PDB entry 9J3J | electron microscopy, 2.83 A resolution | chains A and B

# Chain A
Protein: ADP, ATP carrier protein 1, chloroplastic
From: Arabidopsis thaliana
UniProtKB: Q39002 (TLC1_ARATH); residues 88-624 here = UniProt positions 88-624
Chain sequence (610 residues; each row starts with the number of its first residue):
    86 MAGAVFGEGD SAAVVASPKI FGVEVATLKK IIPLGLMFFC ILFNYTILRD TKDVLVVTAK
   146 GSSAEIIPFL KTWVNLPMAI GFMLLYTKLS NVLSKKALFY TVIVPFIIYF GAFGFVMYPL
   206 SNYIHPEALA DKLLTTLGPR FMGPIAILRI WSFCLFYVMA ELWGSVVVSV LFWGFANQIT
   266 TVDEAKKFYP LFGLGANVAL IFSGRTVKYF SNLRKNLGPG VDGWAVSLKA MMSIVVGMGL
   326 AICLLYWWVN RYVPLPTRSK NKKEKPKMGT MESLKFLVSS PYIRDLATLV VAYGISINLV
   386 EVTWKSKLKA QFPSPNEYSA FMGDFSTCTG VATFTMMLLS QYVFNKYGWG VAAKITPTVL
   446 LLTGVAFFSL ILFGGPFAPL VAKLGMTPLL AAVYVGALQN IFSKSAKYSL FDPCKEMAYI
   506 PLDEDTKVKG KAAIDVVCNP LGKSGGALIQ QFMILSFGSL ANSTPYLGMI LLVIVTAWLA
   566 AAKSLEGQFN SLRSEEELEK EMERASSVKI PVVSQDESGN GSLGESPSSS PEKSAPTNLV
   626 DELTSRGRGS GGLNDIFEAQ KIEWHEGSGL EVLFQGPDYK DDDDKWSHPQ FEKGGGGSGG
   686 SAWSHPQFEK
Disordered / not traced: 86-100, 591-695
Sequence notes: initiating methionine (86); expression tag (87, 625-695)

# Chain B
Protein: nanobody: B-C8
From: Vicugna pacos
Notes: antibody fragment or engineered binder
Chain sequence (122 residues; each row starts with the number of its first residue):
     1 EVQLVESGGG LVQAGGSLRL SCAASGFPVT EHEMYWYRQA PGKEREWVAA IDSYGYTEYA
    61 DSVKGRFTIS RDNSKNTVYL QMNSLKPEDT AVYYCNVKDL GAWYNDYDYW GQGTQVTVSS
   121 LE
Disulfides: Cys22-Cys95

# How chain A and chain B interact
Pairs across the interface (48; chain A residue first):
  Asp135(A) - Ala102(B)
  Asp138(A) - Pro28(B)
  Val139(A) - Trp103(B)  hydrophobic
  Val139(A) - Tyr104(B)
  Val142(A) - Pro28(B)  hydrophobic
  Ala149(A) - Thr30(B)
  Ala149(A) - Asn73(B)
  Ala149(A) - Asn76(B)
  Glu150(A) - Asn73(B)
  Ile152(A) - Pro28(B)  hydrophobic
  Ile152(A) - Glu31(B)
  Pro153(A) - Thr30(B)
  Pro153(A) - Asn73(B)
  Lys156(A) - Glu31(B)  salt bridge
  Gly289(A) - Ala102(B)
  Val292(A) - Trp103(B)  hydrophobic
  Lys293(A) - Ala102(B)
  Lys293(A) - Asn105(B)
  Ser296(A) - Trp103(B)  hydrogen bond (side chain-backbone)
  Asn297(A) - Asn105(B)  hydrogen bond
  Arg299(A) - Trp103(B)
  Lys300(A) - Asn105(B)
  Trp309(A) - Trp103(B)  hydrophobic
  Met316(A) - Trp103(B)  hydrophobic
  Val387(A) - Tyr54(B)  hydrophobic
  Val387(A) - Tyr56(B)  hydrophobic
  Ser391(A) - Glu58(B)
  Lys394(A) - Glu33(B)  salt bridge
  Lys394(A) - Tyr35(B)
  Lys394(A) - Trp47(B)
  Lys394(A) - Ala50(B)
  Pro398(A) - Tyr37(B)
  Pro398(A) - Arg45(B)
  Pro398(A) - Glu46(B)
  Pro398(A) - Trp47(B)  hydrogen bond (backbone-backbone)
  Ser399(A) - Arg45(B)
  Pro400(A) - Tyr37(B)  hydrophobic
  Pro400(A) - Arg45(B)
  Pro400(A) - Trp110(B)  hydrophobic
  Tyr403(A) - Tyr35(B)  hydrogen bond
  Tyr403(A) - Lys98(B)
  Ser404(A) - Tyr107(B)
  Ser404(A) - Asp108(B)
  Met407(A) - Tyr107(B)
  Ala532(A) - Tyr56(B)
  Gln535(A) - Tyr56(B)  hydrogen bond
  Ile539(A) - Tyr56(B)  hydrophobic
  Leu545(A) - Tyr56(B)  hydrophobic
Other interface residues (no listed pair), chain A (39 interface residues in all): Tyr242, Phe295, Ser312, Asn383, Lys390, Ala395, Asn401, Gln536
Other interface residues (no listed pair), chain B (27 interface residues in all): Phe27, Glu44, Asp52, Ser74

# Summary
The interface between chain A and chain B involves 39 residues on one side and 27 on the other, with 5
hydrogen bonds and 2 salt bridges. Polar contacts include Lys156(A)-Glu31(B), Lys394(A)-Glu33(B) and
Ser296(A)-Trp103(B).
Chain A is ADP, ATP carrier protein 1, chloroplastic (Arabidopsis thaliana) and chain B is nanobody: B-C8
(Vicugna pacos); the structure, Arabidopsis ATP/ADP translocator AtNTT1, was determined by electron microscopy
together with 9J3L and 9J3M from the same study.
